Entry 5YYE (X-ray diffraction, 2.33 A resolution); this record covers chains F and H of the 3 polymer chains in the assembly.

Chain F:
Protein: DNA polymerase IV
From: Escherichia coli
Notes: EC 2.7.7.7
UniProt: Q47155 (DPO4_ECOLI); numbering as in UniProt (aligned over 2-351)
Sequence (352 residues; row label = number of the first residue in the row; numbering starts at 0):
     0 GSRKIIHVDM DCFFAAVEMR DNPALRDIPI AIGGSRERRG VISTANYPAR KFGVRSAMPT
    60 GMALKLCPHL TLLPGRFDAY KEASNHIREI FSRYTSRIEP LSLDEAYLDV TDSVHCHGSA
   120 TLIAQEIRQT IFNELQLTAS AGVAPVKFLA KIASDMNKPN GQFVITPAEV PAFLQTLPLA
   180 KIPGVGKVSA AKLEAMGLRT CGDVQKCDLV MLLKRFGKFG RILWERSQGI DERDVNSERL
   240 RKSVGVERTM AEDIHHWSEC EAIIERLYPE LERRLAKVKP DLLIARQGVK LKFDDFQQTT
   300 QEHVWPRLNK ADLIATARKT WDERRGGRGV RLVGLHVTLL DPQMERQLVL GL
Not modelled in the structure: 342-351
Sequence notes: expression tag (0-1)
Curated features (UniProtKB/Swiss-Prot):
  - active site: Glu-104
  - binding site (Mg(2+)): Asp-8, Asp-103
  - site: Phe-13 (Substrate discrimination)
Metal / ion sites: Mg2+ site 1: Asp-8, Met-9, Asp-103 (together with TTW); Mg2+ site 2: Asp-8, Asp-103, Glu-104 (together with TTW) (shared with DC873(H) of chain H)
Ligand contacts: TTW (5'-O-[hydroxy{[hydroxy(phosphonoamino)phosphoryl]oxy}phosphoryl]thymidine): Asp-8, Met-9, Asp-10, Cys-11, Phe-12, Phe-13, Ser-42, Thr-43, Tyr-46, Arg-49, Ser-55, Ala-56, Asp-103, Glu-104, Lys-157
Reported in the primary citation:
  - mutagenesis - R49A: abolished catalytic activity

Chain H:
Molecule: DTN2
Sequence (18 nucleotides; row label = number of the first residue in the row):
   856 TCTAGGGTCC TAGGACCC
Not modelled in the structure: 856-859
Metal / ion sites: Mg2+: DC873 (together with TTW) (shared with Asp-8(F), Asp-103(F), Glu-104(F) of chain F)

Interface between chain F and chain H:
Residue-residue contacts (25; chain F residue first):
  Ser-101(F) with DC873(H), hydrogen bond to the phosphate
  Asp-103(F) with DC873(H), phosphate contact
  Glu-104(F) with DC873(H), phosphate contact
  Lys-150(F) with DC872(H), phosphate contact; DC873(H), salt bridge to the phosphate
  Ile-181(F) with DC872(H), phosphate contact
  Pro-182(F) with DC872(H), phosphate contact
  Gly-183(F) with DC871(H), phosphate contact; DC872(H), hydrogen bond to the phosphate
  Val-184(F) with DC872(H), phosphate contact
  Gly-185(F) with DC871(H), hydrogen bond to the phosphate; DC872(H), phosphate contact
  Lys-186(F) with DC871(H), hydrogen bond to the phosphate
  Val-187(F) with DC871(H), hydrogen bond to the phosphate
  Ser-188(F) with DC871(H), hydrogen bond to the phosphate
  Arg-285(F) with DT866(H), salt bridge to the phosphate
  Thr-298(F) with DG868(H), hydrogen bond to the phosphate
  Thr-299(F) with DA867(H), phosphate contact; DG868(H), hydrogen bond to the phosphate
  Gln-300(F) with DA867(H), phosphate contact
  Glu-301(F) with DT866(H), sugar contact; DA867(H), hydrogen bond to the phosphate
  His-302(F) with DT866(H), phosphate contact
  Val-303(F) with DT866(H), hydrogen bond to the phosphate
  Arg-323(F) with DG868(H), salt bridge to the phosphate
Interface residues without a listed pair, chain F (21 interface residues in all): Gln-297
Interface residues without a listed pair, chain H (9 interface residues in all): DC865, DG869, DA870

In short:
21 residues of chain F and 9 residues of chain H are in contact; the contacts include 10 hydrogen bonds and 3
salt bridges. Among the polar pairs are Ser-101(F)/DC873(H), Gly-183(F)/DC872(H) and Gly-185(F)/DC871(H).
Bound to chain F: compound TTW. From the paper: R49A of chain F abolishes catalytic activity.
Chain F is DNA polymerase IV (Escherichia coli) and chain H is DTN2; the structure, DNA polymerase IV -
ternary complex 16, was determined by X-ray diffraction (same publication as 5YUR, 5YUS, 5YUT, 5YUU, 5YUV,
5YUW and 10 further entries).
